7B2B - chains B and A; structure by solution NMR.

# Chain B
Molecule: Amino acid adenylation domain-containing protein
Source organism: Xenorhabdus cabanillasii
UniProt: A0A3D9UGN9 (A0A3D9UGN9_9GAMM); residue numbers follow UniProt; this construct covers 1-31
Chain sequence (31 residues; row label = number of the first residue in the row):
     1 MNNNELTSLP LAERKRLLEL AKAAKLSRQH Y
Construct notes: variant A23 (Thr in A0A3D9UGN9); engineered mutation Y31 (Thr in A0A3D9UGN9)
From the paper describing this entry:
  - conformationally variable residues (order/disorder transition): N3 to S8
  - mutagenesis - P10L (16-fold): decreased binding to Peptide synthetase PaxA (chain A)

# Chain A
Molecule: Peptide synthetase PaxA
Source organism: Xenorhabdus cabanillasii JM26
Notes: EC 5.1.1.11
UniProt: W1J0W9 (W1J0W9_9GAMM); residues 981-1084 here = UniProt positions 981-1084
Chain sequence (104 residues; row label = number of the first residue in the row):
   981 DHSSVITQEY AAPQGEIEEQ LADIWQTILK IDRIGRYDNF FELGGHSLLV LQLQSRINEI
  1041 FDVDISIQQL FAHPSICQLE ECIINAQLLQ FDADSLQDIY KSME
From the paper describing this entry:
  - conformationally variable residues (order/disorder transition): A1073 to S1082
  - post-translational modification sites: S1027 (proposed by the authors, not directly observed)

# Interface between chain B and chain A
Pairs across the interface (45; chain B residue first):
  M1(B) - A1073(A)
  M1(B) - D1074(A)
  M1(B) - Q1077(A)
  N2(B) - A1073(A)
  N3(B) - L1069(A)
  N3(B) - A1073(A)
  L6(B) - N1065(A)
  L6(B) - L1068(A)
  L6(B) - L1069(A)
  L6(B) - L1076(A)
  T7(B) - N1065(A)
  L9(B) - Y1080(A)
  L11(B) - E1060(A)
  L11(B) - E1061(A)
  L11(B) - I1064(A)
  E13(B) - M1083(A)
  R14(B) - E1061(A)
  R14(B) - I1064(A)
  R14(B) - N1065(A)
  R14(B) - L1068(A)
  K15(B) - I1064(A)
  R16(B) - E1084(A)
  L17(B) - L1068(A)
  L17(B) - L1076(A)
  L17(B) - M1083(A)
  L18(B) - I1064(A)
  L18(B) - Q1067(A)
  L18(B) - L1068(A)
  L18(B) - F1071(A)
  L20(B) - I1079(A)
  L20(B) - M1083(A)
  A21(B) - F1071(A)
  K22(B) - Q1067(A)
  K22(B) - F1071(A)
  L26(B) - F1071(A)
  L26(B) - S1075(A)
  L26(B) - L1076(A)
  L26(B) - I1079(A)
  S27(B) - Q1070(A)
  S27(B) - F1071(A)
  S27(B) - D1072(A)
  R28(B) - Q1070(A)
  R28(B) - F1071(A)
  Q29(B) - Q1070(A)
  Y31(B) - D1042(A)
Interface residues without a listed pair, chain B (22 interface residues in all): A24
The authors on this interface:
  - specific contacts: R14(B)-E1061(A) (salt bridge), K15(B)-E1060(A), R16(B)-E1084(A) (salt bridge), Q1067(A)-K22(B) (hydrogen bond)
  - interface residues, chain B: L6(B), T7(B), L9(B), L11(B), L17(B), L18(B), L20(B), A21(B), A24(B)
  - interface residues, chain A: I1064(A), L1068(A), L1069(A), F1071(A), A1073(A), L1076(A), I1079(A), Y1080(A)

# Summary
Chain B and chain A form an interface of 22 and 20 residues respectively. The paper describes salt bridges
between R14(B) and E1061(A) and R16(B) and E1084(A); a contact between K15(B) and E1060(A); a hydrogen bond
between Q1067(A) and K22(B). The paper reports that P10L of chain B reduces binding to Peptide synthetase PaxA
(chain A); interface residues L6(B), T7(B) and I1064(A) among others.
Chain B is Amino acid adenylation domain-containing protein (Xenorhabdus cabanillasii) and chain A is Peptide
synthetase PaxA (Xenorhabdus cabanillasii JM26); the structure, Solution structure of a non-covalent extended
docking domain complex of the Pax NRPS: PaxA T1-CDD/PaxB NDD, was determined by solution NMR.
